9BC5 - chains D and E of the 9 polymer chains in the assembly; structure by electron microscopy, 5.32 A resolution (low resolution: residue-level contacts below are approximate; hydrogen-bond / salt-bridge calls are withheld).

== Chain D (and E) ==
Protein: Protein Rep68
Source organism: adeno-associated virus 2
Notes: EC 3.6.4.12; chain E of this document is another copy of the same molecule, construct and numbering; everything in this record applies to it too
Reference sequence: P03132 (REP68_AAV2S); residues 2-490 here = UniProt positions 2-490
Chain sequence (491 residues; row label = number of the first residue in the row; numbering starts at 0):
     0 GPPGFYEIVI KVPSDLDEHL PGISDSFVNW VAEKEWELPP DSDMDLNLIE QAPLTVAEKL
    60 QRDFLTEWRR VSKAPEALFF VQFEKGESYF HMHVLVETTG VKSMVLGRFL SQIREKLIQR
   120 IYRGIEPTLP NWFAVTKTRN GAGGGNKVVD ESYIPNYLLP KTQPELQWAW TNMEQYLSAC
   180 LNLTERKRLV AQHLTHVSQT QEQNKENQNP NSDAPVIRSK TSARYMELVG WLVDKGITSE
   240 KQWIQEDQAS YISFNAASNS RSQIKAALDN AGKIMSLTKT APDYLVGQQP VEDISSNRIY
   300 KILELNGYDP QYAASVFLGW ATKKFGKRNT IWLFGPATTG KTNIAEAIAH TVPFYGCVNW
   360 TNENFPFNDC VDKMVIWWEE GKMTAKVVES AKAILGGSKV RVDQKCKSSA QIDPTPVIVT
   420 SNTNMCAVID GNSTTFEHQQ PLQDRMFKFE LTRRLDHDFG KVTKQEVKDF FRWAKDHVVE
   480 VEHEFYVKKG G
Disordered / not traced: 0-1, 197-213 (chain E: 0-1, 195-213)
Sequence notes: expression tag (0-1); conflict Glu17 (Gly in P03132); engineered mutation Ser151 (Cys in P03132)
What the authors report for this chain:
  - mutagenesis - F364A: decreased catalytic activity on trs nicking
  - mutagenesis - F364A: abolished catalytic activity (helicase activity)

== Chain D / chain E interface ==
Pairs across the interface (20; chain D residue first):
  Arg223(D) - Val215(E)
  Leu227(D) - Pro214(E)
  Glu239(D) - Lys272(E)
  Ile243(D) - Ile273(E)
  Ile243(D) - Leu276(E)
  Ala248(D) - Met225(E)
  Tyr250(D) - Asn269(E)
  Ile251(D) - Tyr224(E)
  Ile251(D) - Met225(E)
  Ile251(D) - Val228(E)
  Ser252(D) - Ile216(E)
  Phe253(D) - Pro214(E)
  Phe253(D) - Ile216(E)
  Asn254(D) - Tyr224(E)
  Ala255(D) - Ser221(E)
  Arg260(D) - Tyr224(E)
  Arg260(D) - Ser261(E)
  Arg260(D) - Gln262(E)
  Arg260(D) - Ala265(E)
  His349(D) - Lys398(E)
Interface residues without a listed pair, chain D (17 interface residues in all): Trp230, Gln244, Gln247, Tyr354
Interface residues without a listed pair, chain E (17 interface residues in all): Thr220, Gln410

== Summary ==
Chain D and chain E each contribute 17 residues to their interface. From the paper: F364A of chain D reduces
catalytic activity on trs nicking; F364A of chain D abolishes catalytic activity (helicase activity).
Both chains are Protein Rep68 (adeno-associated virus 2). Entry 9BC5 (AAV-2 Rep68-AAVS1 heptameric complex)
was determined by electron microscopy together with 9BU7 from the same study.
